Entry 1OSB (X-ray diffraction, 2.65 A resolution); this record covers chains B and A.

== Chain B ==
Molecule: 25-nt DNA strand
Sequence (25 nucleotides; each row starts with the number of its first residue):
     1 GCGCACCGAA AGGTGCGTAT TGTCT

== Chain A ==
Molecule: TrwC protein
Source organism: Escherichia coli
Notes: fragment: N-terminal relaxase domain
UniProt: Q47673 (Q47673_ECOLI); residue numbers follow UniProt; this construct covers 1-293
Chain sequence (293 residues; each row starts with the number of its first residue):
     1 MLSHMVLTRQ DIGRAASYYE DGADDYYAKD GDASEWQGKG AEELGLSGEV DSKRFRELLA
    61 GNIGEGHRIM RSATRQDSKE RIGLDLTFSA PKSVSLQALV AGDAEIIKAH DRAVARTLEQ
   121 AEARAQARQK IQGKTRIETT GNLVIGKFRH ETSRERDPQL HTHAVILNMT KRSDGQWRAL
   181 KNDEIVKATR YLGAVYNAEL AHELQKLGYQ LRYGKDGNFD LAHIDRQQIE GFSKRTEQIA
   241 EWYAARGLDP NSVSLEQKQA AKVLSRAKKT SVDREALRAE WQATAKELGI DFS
Not modelled in the structure: 25-30

== Interface between chain B and chain A ==
Contacting residue pairs - 94 pairs, chain B then chain A:
  DG3(B) with Arg128(A), hydrogen bond to the base
  DC4(B) with Arg75(A), base contact
  DA5(B) with Arg75(A), hydrogen bond to the base
  DC6(B) with Arg75(A), hydrogen bond to the sugar; Asp77(A), sugar contact
  DC7(B) with Ser72(A), sugar contact; Ala73(A), base contact; Thr74(A), sugar contact; Arg75(A), sugar contact; Gln76(A), hydrogen bond to the phosphate; Asp77(A), hydrogen bond to the phosphate
  DG8(B) with Ser72(A), sugar contact
  DA11(B) with Gln132(A), sugar contact
  DG12(B) with Ala73(A), base contact; Lys130(A), phosphate contact; Ile131(A), phosphate contact; Gln132(A), hydrogen bond to the phosphate; Gly133(A), hydrogen bond to the phosphate
  DG13(B) with Ala73(A), hydrogen bond to the base; Gln129(A), phosphate contact; Lys130(A), hydrogen bond to the base; Arg172(A), salt bridge to the phosphate; Arg178(A), salt bridge to the phosphate
  DT14(B) with Arg71(A), sugar contact; Ala73(A), sugar contact; Thr74(A), sugar contact; Arg128(A), base contact; Arg178(A), phosphate contact; Ala179(A), hydrogen bond to the phosphate
  DG15(B) with Thr74(A), sugar contact; Arg75(A), base contact; Ser78(A), phosphate contact; Lys79(A), hydrogen bond to the phosphate; Arg81(A), phosphate contact; Arg128(A), hydrogen bond to the base; Asn168(A), phosphate contact
  DC16(B) with Ser78(A), phosphate contact; Lys79(A), hydrogen bond to the phosphate; Arg81(A), salt bridge to the phosphate; Arg128(A), base contact
  DG17(B) with Arg81(A), hydrogen bond to the base; Asn182(A), hydrogen bond to the base; Asp183(A), hydrogen bond to the base
  DT18(B) with Val6(A), base contact; Arg81(A), hydrogen bond to the base; Asn182(A), base contact; Asp183(A), base contact; Val186(A), base contact; Lys187(A), phosphate contact
  DA19(B) with His4(A), hydrogen bond to the base; Val186(A), sugar contact
  DT20(B) with Ser3(A), base contact; His4(A), stacking on the base; Thr189(A), sugar contact; Leu255(A), base contact
  DT21(B) with Met1(A), base contact; Leu2(A), hydrogen bond to the base; Arg190(A), sugar contact; Gly193(A), base contact; Asp216(A), sugar contact; Asn218(A), hydrogen bond to the base; Lys258(A), salt bridge to the phosphate
  DG22(B) with Met1(A), base contact; Ser89(A), hydrogen bond to the base; Gln159(A), base contact; Lys215(A), salt bridge to the phosphate; Asn218(A), sugar contact; Lys262(A), hydrogen bond to the base
  DT23(B) with Met1(A), hydrogen bond to the base; Ser89(A), hydrogen bond to the base; Ala90(A), hydrogen bond to the base; Pro91(A), base contact; Lys92(A), phosphate contact; Gln159(A), hydrogen bond to the base; Arg226(A), salt bridge to the phosphate; Ser233(A), sugar contact; Thr236(A), sugar contact
  DC24(B) with Lys92(A), salt bridge to the phosphate; Gln159(A), sugar contact; Ser233(A), phosphate contact; Lys234(A), phosphate contact; Arg235(A), phosphate contact; Thr236(A), hydrogen bond to the phosphate; Ile239(A), base contact; Lys262(A), base contact
  DT25(B) with Thr87(A), phosphate contact; Thr152(A), hydrogen bond to the base; Ser153(A), base contact; Arg154(A), hydrogen bond to the sugar; His161(A), hydrogen bond to the base; His163(A), phosphate contact; Arg235(A), salt bridge to the phosphate; Lys262(A), phosphate contact; Arg266(A), salt bridge to the phosphate
Interface residues without a listed pair, chain A (61 interface residues in all): Asp157, Asn197, Asp220, Ile229, Phe232

== Summary ==
The interface between chain B and chain A involves 21 residues on one side and 61 on the other; the contacts
include 30 hydrogen bonds, 9 salt bridges and 1 aromatic stacking contact. Polar pairs include
DG3(B)-Arg128(A), DA5(B)-Arg75(A) and DG13(B)-Ala73(A).
Chain B is a 25-nt DNA strand and chain A is TrwC protein (Escherichia coli); the structure, Conjugative
Relaxase TrwC in complex with OriT Dna. Metal-free structure, was determined by X-ray diffraction, deposited
together with 1OMH and 1QX0.
